Entry 6HV4 (X-ray diffraction, 3.00 A resolution); this record covers chains H and I of the 28 polymer chains in the assembly.

[Chain H]
Molecule: Proteasome subunit beta type-10, Proteasome subunit beta type-2
From: Homo sapiens
Notes: EC 3.4.25.1; engineered mutation(s): Chimera: 1-53 Homo sapiens,Chimera: 1-53 Homo sapiens
UniProt: chimeric construct of P40306, P25043: residues 1-53 from P40306 (PSB10_HUMAN) positions 40-92 (UniProt number = residue number + 39); residues 54-226 from P25043 positions 83-255 (UniProt number = residue number + 29)
Sequence (226 residues; row label = number of the first residue in the row):
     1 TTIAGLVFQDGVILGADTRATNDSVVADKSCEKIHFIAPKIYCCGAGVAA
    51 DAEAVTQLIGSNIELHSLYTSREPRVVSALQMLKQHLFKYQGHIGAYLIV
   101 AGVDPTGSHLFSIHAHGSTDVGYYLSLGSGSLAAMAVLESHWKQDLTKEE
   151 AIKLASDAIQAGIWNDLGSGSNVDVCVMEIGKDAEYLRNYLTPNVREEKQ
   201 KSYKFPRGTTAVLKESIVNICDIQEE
Glycans and other covalent adducts: compound GQK linked to Thr-1
Residues lining bound ligands:
  - GQK ((2S)-3-(4-methoxyphenyl)-N-[(2S,3R)-4-methyl-3,4-bis(oxidanyl)-1-phenyl-pentan-2-yl]-2-[[(2S)-2-(2-morpholin-4-ylethanoylamino)propanoyl]amino]propanamide), molecule 1: Arg-19, Ala-20, Thr-21, Asn-22, Cys-31, Lys-33, Gly-45, Ala-46, Gly-47, Val-48, Ala-49, Ala-52, Ser-129, Gly-168
  - GQK, molecule 2: His-114, His-116, Ser-118
UniProt features mapped onto this chain:
  - active site: Thr-1 (Nucleophile)
From the paper describing this entry:
  - binding site for GQK: Thr-1, Asn-22, Gly-45, Val-48
  - specificity-determining residues: Asn-22
  - specificity-determining residues: Val-48 (proposed by the authors, not directly observed)

[Chain I]
Molecule: Proteasome subunit beta type-3
From: Saccharomyces cerevisiae (strain ATCC 204508 / S288c)
Notes: EC 3.4.25.1
UniProt: P25451 (PSB3_YEAST); residues 0-204 here correspond to UniProt positions 1-205 (UniProt number = residue number + 1)
Sequence (205 residues; each row starts with the number of its first residue; numbering starts at 0):
     0 MSDPSSINGGIVVAMTGKDCVAIACDLRLGSQSLGVSNKFEKIFHYGHVF
    50 LGITGLATDVTTLNEMFRYKTNLYKLKEERAIEPETFTQLVSSSLYERRF
   100 GPYFVGPVVAGINSKSGKPFIAGFDLIGCIDEAKDFIVSGTASDQLFGMC
   150 ESLYEPNLEPEDLFETISQALLNAADRDALSGWGAVVYIIKKDEVVKRYL
   200 KMRQD
Unresolved in the structure: 0
Metal / ion sites: Mg2+ site 1: Ala-174, Asp-177, Ser-180; Mg2+ site 2: Asp-204 (shared with 2 residues of chain Y)
Residues lining bound ligands: GQK ((2S)-3-(4-methoxyphenyl)-N-[(2S,3R)-4-methyl-3,4-bis(oxidanyl)-1-phenyl-pentan-2-yl]-2-[[(2S)-2-(2-morpholin-4-ylethanoylamino)propanoyl]amino]propanamide): Asp-124, Leu-125, Ile-126, Cys-128
UniProt features mapped onto this chain:
  - modified residue: Ser-30 (Phosphoserine)
  - cross-link: Lys-69 (Glycyl lysine isopeptide (Lys-Gly) (interchain with G-Cter in ubiquitin))

[How chain H and chain I interact]
Pairs across the interface - 59 pairs, chain H then chain I:
  Val-25(H) / Asp-143(I)
  Val-26(H) / Phe-146(I)
  Ala-27(H) / Asp-130(I)
  Asp-28(H) / Asp-130(I)
  Lys-29(H) / Glu-150(I)  salt bridge
  Val-48(H) / Ile-126(I)  hydrophobic
  Ala-49(H) / Cys-128(I)  hydrophobic
  Ala-50(H) / Tyr-95(I)
  Ala-50(H) / Ile-126(I)  hydrophobic
  Ala-50(H) / Cys-128(I)
  Asp-51(H) / Tyr-95(I)  hydrogen bond
  Asp-51(H) / Arg-98(I)  salt bridge
  Ala-54(H) / Tyr-95(I)
  Tyr-90(H) / Phe-99(I)  hydrophobic
  His-93(H) / Arg-98(I)  hydrogen bond (backbone-side chain)
  His-93(H) / Phe-99(I)
  Ile-94(H) / Phe-99(I)  hydrophobic
  Arg-196(H) / Glu-150(I)  salt bridge
  Lys-199(H) / Glu-150(I)
  Lys-199(H) / Ser-151(I)
  Lys-199(H) / Tyr-153(I)  hydrogen bond (side chain-backbone)
  Ser-202(H) / Glu-154(I)  hydrogen bond
  Tyr-203(H) / Ser-151(I)
  Tyr-203(H) / Leu-152(I)  hydrophobic
  Lys-204(H) / Glu-154(I)
  Lys-204(H) / Asp-161(I)
  Phe-205(H) / Leu-152(I)  hydrophobic
  Phe-205(H) / Gln-168(I)
  Arg-207(H) / Glu-160(I)  salt bridge
  Arg-207(H) / Asp-161(I)  salt bridge
  Gly-208(H) / Glu-164(I)  hydrogen bond (backbone-side chain)
  Thr-209(H) / Glu-164(I)
  Thr-210(H) / Glu-164(I)  hydrogen bond
  Thr-210(H) / Ser-167(I)
  Thr-210(H) / Gln-168(I)  hydrogen bond
  Thr-210(H) / Leu-199(I)
  Ala-211(H) / Leu-199(I)
  Ala-211(H) / Lys-200(I)  hydrogen bond (backbone-backbone)
  Val-212(H) / Phe-163(I)  hydrophobic
  Val-212(H) / Tyr-198(I)
  Leu-213(H) / Tyr-198(I)  hydrogen bond (backbone-backbone)
  Leu-213(H) / Leu-199(I)
  Leu-213(H) / Lys-200(I)
  Lys-214(H) / Arg-197(I)
  Lys-214(H) / Tyr-198(I)  hydrogen bond (backbone-backbone)
  Glu-215(H) / Lys-196(I)
  Glu-215(H) / Arg-197(I)  salt bridge
  Ser-216(H) / Val-195(I)
  Ser-216(H) / Lys-196(I)  hydrogen bond (backbone-backbone)
  Ile-217(H) / Val-194(I)
  Val-218(H) / His-44(I)
  Val-218(H) / Tyr-187(I)  hydrophobic
  Val-218(H) / Val-194(I)  hydrogen bond (backbone-backbone)
  Val-218(H) / Lys-196(I)
  Asn-219(H) / His-44(I)
  Ile-220(H) / Gly-46(I)
  Ile-220(H) / Phe-49(I)  hydrophobic
  Ile-220(H) / Val-194(I)  hydrophobic
  Asp-222(H) / Lys-74(I)  salt bridge
Interface residues without a listed pair, chain H (35 interface residues in all): Pro-206
Interface residues without a listed pair, chain I (38 interface residues in all): His-47, Asp-124, Glu-131, Leu-157, Glu-158, Thr-165, Leu-171

[Summary]
The interface between chain H and chain I involves 35 residues on one side and 38 on the other, with 12
hydrogen bonds and 7 salt bridges. Among the polar pairs are Lys-29(H)/Glu-150(I), Asp-51(H)/Arg-98(I) and
Arg-196(H)/Glu-150(I). The paper reports a binding site for GQK at Thr-1(H), Asn-22(H) and Gly-45(H) among
others; specificity determinants Asn-22(H) and Val-48(H).
Here chain H is Proteasome subunit beta type-10, Proteasome subunit beta type-2 (Homo sapiens) and chain I is
Proteasome subunit beta type-3 (Saccharomyces cerevisiae (strain ATCC 204508 / S288c)). Entry 6HV4 (Yeast 20S
proteasome with human beta2i (1-53) in complex with ONX 0914) was determined by X-ray diffraction, deposited
together with 6HTB, 6HTC, 6HTD, 6HTP, 6HTR, 6HUB and 30 further entries.
